PDB entry 7WSQ | electron microscopy, 3.80 A resolution | chains D and E of the 6 polymer chains in the assembly

Chain D:
Protein: Fructose dehydrogenase large subunit
Organism: Gluconobacter japonicus
Notes: EC 1.1.99.11
UniProtKB: M1VMF7 (FDHL_GLUJA); numbering as in UniProt (aligned over 1-544)
Chain sequence (544 residues; numbered 1 to 544; the number before each row is that of its first residue):
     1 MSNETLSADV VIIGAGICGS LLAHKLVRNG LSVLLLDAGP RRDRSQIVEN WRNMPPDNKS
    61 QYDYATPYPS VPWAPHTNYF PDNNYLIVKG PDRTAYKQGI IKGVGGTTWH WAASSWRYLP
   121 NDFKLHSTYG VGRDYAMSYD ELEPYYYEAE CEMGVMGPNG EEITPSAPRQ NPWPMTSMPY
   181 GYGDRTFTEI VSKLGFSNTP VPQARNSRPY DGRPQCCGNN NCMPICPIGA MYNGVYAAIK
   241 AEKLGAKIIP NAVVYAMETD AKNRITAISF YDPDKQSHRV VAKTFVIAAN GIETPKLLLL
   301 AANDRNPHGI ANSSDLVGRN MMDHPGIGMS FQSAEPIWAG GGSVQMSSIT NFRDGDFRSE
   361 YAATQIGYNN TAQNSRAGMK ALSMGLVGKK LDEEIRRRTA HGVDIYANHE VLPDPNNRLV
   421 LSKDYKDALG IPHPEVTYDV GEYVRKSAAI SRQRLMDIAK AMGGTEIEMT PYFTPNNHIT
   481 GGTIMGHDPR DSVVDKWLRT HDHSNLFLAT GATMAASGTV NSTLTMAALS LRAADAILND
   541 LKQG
Disordered / not traced: 1-5, 543-544
Bound ions: 3Fe-4S cluster Fe: Cys216, Cys222, Cys226
Ligand contacts:
  - 3Fe-4S cluster (F3S): Arg205, Cys216, Cys217, Gly218, Asn219, Asn220, Asn221, Cys222, Cys226, Ile228, Ala230, Met231, Gly342, Ser343
  - FAD (flavin-adenine dinucleotide): Ile13, Gly14, Ala15, Gly16, Ile17, Asp37, Ala38, Tyr64, Ala74, Tyr85, Gly99, Ile101, Lys102, Gly103, Gly105, Gly106, Thr107, Thr108, His110, Trp111, Ala112, Ser114, Met223, Ala252, Val253, Val254, Ala289, Asn290, Glu293, Lys296, Leu297, Asp427, Ile431, Asn476, Asn477, His478, Asn521, Ser522, Thr523, Leu524
UniProt features mapped onto this chain:
  - active site: His478 (Proton acceptor)

Chain E:
Protein: Fructose dehydrogenase small subunit
Organism: Gluconobacter japonicus
UniProtKB: M1VB40 (FDHS_GLUJA); residue numbers follow UniProt; this construct covers 1-183
Chain sequence (183 residues; row label = number of the first residue in the row):
     1 MEKIADSGPV QIFLSRRKLL AFSGASLTVA AIGAPSKGST QDVVASNRDS ISDFMQLSAF
    61 ATGHKNLDLN IGSALLLAFE AQKHDFSTQI KALREHITKN NYQDVEALDA AMKDDPLHPT
   121 LIQIIRAWYS GVIEDETNAK VYAFEKALMY QPSRDVVVIP TYAHNGPNYW VSEPASVDVM
   181 PAF
Disordered / not traced: 1-49, 99-115, 131, 138-140, 151-155, 173-183

How chain D and chain E interact:
Residue-residue contacts (41; chain D residue first):
  Trp51(D) - Tyr150(E)  hydrophobic
  Pro56(D) - Ile133(E)
  Lys59(D) - Tyr150(E)
  Pro179(D) - Tyr162(E)  hydrophobic
  Tyr180(D) - Tyr162(E)
  Tyr182(D) - Asn165(E)
  Arg185(D) - Tyr162(E)
  Gln215(D) - Ile159(E)
  Cys216(D) - Ile159(E)
  Cys217(D) - Val157(E)
  Cys217(D) - Ile159(E)  hydrophobic
  Gly218(D) - Met149(E)
  Asn219(D) - Tyr150(E)
  Asn219(D) - Val156(E)
  Trp338(D) - Phe144(E)  hydrophobic
  Trp338(D) - Ala147(E)  hydrophobic
  Trp338(D) - Leu148(E)
  Trp338(D) - Asn165(E)
  Ala339(D) - Leu148(E)
  Gly340(D) - Met149(E)
  Gly341(D) - Met149(E)
  Gly342(D) - Met149(E)
  Gln373(D) - Leu148(E)
  Asn374(D) - Met149(E)  hydrogen bond (side chain-backbone)
  Gly378(D) - Asp135(E)
  Met379(D) - Ile133(E)  hydrophobic
  Leu382(D) - Tyr129(E)  hydrogen bond (backbone-side chain)
  Gly385(D) - Tyr129(E)
  Val387(D) - Glu136(E)
  Gly388(D) - Thr62(E)
  Gly388(D) - Glu136(E)  hydrogen bond (backbone-side chain)
  Leu391(D) - Glu136(E)
  Asp392(D) - Glu136(E)
  Asp392(D) - Ala143(E)
  Asp392(D) - Val171(E)
  Ile395(D) - Asp135(E)
  Ile395(D) - Ala143(E)  hydrophobic
  Arg396(D) - Phe144(E)
  Arg396(D) - Asn168(E)  hydrogen bond (side chain-backbone)
  Arg396(D) - Tyr169(E)
  Thr399(D) - Leu148(E)
Interface residues without a listed pair, chain D (36 interface residues in all): Arg52, Gly181, Asn220, Ala372, Ser375, Lys389
Interface residues without a listed pair, chain E (28 interface residues in all): Ala61, Trp128, Val132, Tyr142, Val158, Thr161, His164, Pro167, Trp170

In short:
36 residues of chain D and 28 residues of chain E are in contact; the contacts include 4 hydrogen bonds. Polar
contacts include Asn374(D)-Met149(E), Leu382(D)-Tyr129(E) and Gly388(D)-Glu136(E). Bound to chain D:
flavin-adenine dinucleotide and 3Fe-4S cluster. From UniProt: active-site residue His478(D) on chain D.
Chain D is Fructose dehydrogenase large subunit and chain E is Fructose dehydrogenase small subunit, both from
Gluconobacter japonicus; the structure, Cryo-EM Structure of Membrane-bound Fructose Dehydrogenase from
Gluconobacter japonicus, was determined by electron microscopy, deposited together with 8JEJ, 8JEK and 7W2J.
